Entry 1WMB (X-ray diffraction, 2.00 A resolution); this record covers chains A and B.

[Chain A (and B)]
Name: D(-)-3-hydroxybutyrate dehydrogenase
Organism: Pseudomonas fragi
Notes: EC 1.1.1.30; chain B of this document is another copy of the same molecule, construct and numbering; everything in this record applies to it too
UniProtKB: Q5KST5 (Q5KST5_PSEFR); numbering as in UniProt (aligned over 1-260)
Chain sequence (260 residues; each row starts with the number of its first residue):
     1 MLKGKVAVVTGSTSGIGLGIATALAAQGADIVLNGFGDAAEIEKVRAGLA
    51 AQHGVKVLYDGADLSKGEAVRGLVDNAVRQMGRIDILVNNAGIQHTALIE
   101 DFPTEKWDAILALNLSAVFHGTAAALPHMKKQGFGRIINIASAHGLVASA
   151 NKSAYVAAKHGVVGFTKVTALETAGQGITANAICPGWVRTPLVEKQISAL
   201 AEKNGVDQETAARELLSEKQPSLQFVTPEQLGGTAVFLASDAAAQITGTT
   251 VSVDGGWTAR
Bound ions: Mg2+: Asp38, His128

[How chain A and chain B interact]
Contacting residue pairs - 51 pairs, chain A then chain B:
  Lys167(A) with Ala259(B)
  Leu171(A) with Pro221(B), hydrophobic; Arg260(B)
  Ala174(A) with Pro221(B); Ser222(B)
  Gly175(A) with Ser222(B); Gln224(B)
  Pro221(A) with Leu171(B), hydrophobic; Ala174(B)
  Ser222(A) with Ala174(B); Gly175(B); Gln245(B), hydrogen bond
  Gln224(A) with Gly175(B); Gln245(B), hydrogen bond
  Phe225(A) with Gln245(B)
  Val226(A) with Gln245(B)
  Gln230(A) with Ala242(B); Ala244(B); Gln245(B)
  Gly233(A) with Phe237(B)
  Thr234(A) with Phe237(B)
  Phe237(A) with Gly233(B); Thr234(B); Phe237(B), hydrophobic
  Ala242(A) with Gln230(B)
  Ala244(A) with Gln230(B)
  Gln245(A) with Ser222(B), hydrogen bond; Gln224(B), hydrogen bond; Phe225(B); Val226(B); Gln230(B); Val253(B); Asp254(B), hydrogen bond (backbone-backbone); Gly255(B), hydrogen bond (backbone-backbone)
  Ile246(A) with Ser252(B); Val253(B), hydrophobic
  Thr247(A) with Gly255(B); Gly256(B)
  Gly248(A) with Ala259(B)
  Thr249(A) with Ser252(B)
  Ser252(A) with Ile246(B); Thr249(B)
  Val253(A) with Gln245(B); Ile246(B), hydrophobic
  Asp254(A) with Gln245(B), hydrogen bond (backbone-backbone)
  Gly255(A) with Gln245(B), hydrogen bond (backbone-backbone); Thr247(B)
  Gly256(A) with Thr247(B)
  Ala259(A) with Lys167(B); Gly248(B)
  Arg260(A) with Leu171(B)
Interface residues without a listed pair, chain A (30 interface residues in all): Asp241, Thr250, Val251
Interface residues without a listed pair, chain B (30 interface residues in all): Asp241, Thr250, Val251

[Overview]
The chain A/chain B interface involves 30 residues from each chain; the contacts include 8 hydrogen bonds.
Polar pairs include Ser222(A)-Gln245(B), Gln224(A)-Gln245(B) and Gln245(A)-Asp254(B). The Mg2+ site is built
by Asp38(A) and His128(A).
Chain A and chain B are both D(-)-3-hydroxybutyrate dehydrogenase (Pseudomonas fragi); the structure, Crystal
structure of NAD dependent D-3-hydroxybutylate dehydrogenase, was determined by X-ray diffraction, deposited
together with 1X1T.
